6U5B - chains a and s of the 60 polymer chains in the assembly; structure by electron microscopy, 3.50 A resolution.

Chain a:
Name: Sheath Initiator PA0617
From: Pseudomonas aeruginosa (strain ATCC 15692 / DSM 22644 / CIP 104116 / JCM 14847 / LMG 12228 / 1C / PRS 101 / PAO1)
Reference sequence: G3XD42 (G3XD42_PSEAE); numbering as in UniProt (aligned over 1-108)
Chain sequence (108 residues; row label = number of the first residue in the row):
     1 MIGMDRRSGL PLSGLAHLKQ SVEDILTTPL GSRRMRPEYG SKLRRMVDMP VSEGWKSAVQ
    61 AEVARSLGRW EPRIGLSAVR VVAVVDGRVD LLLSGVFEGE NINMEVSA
Disordered / not traced: 100-108

Chain s:
Name: Tri1a PA0618
From: Pseudomonas aeruginosa (strain ATCC 15692 / DSM 22644 / CIP 104116 / JCM 14847 / LMG 12228 / 1C / PRS 101 / PAO1)
Reference sequence: G3XCX5 (G3XCX5_PSEAE); residue numbers follow UniProt; this construct covers 1-295
Chain sequence (295 residues; numbered 1 to 295; the number before each row is that of its first residue):
     1 MIIDLSQLPE PEVIENLDFE TIYQELLGDF REAMAGEWTA EVESDPVLKL LQLAAYRELL
    61 LRARINDAAR AVMLAYASGA DLDQIGAGFN VQRLLIRPAQ PEAVPPVEAQ YESDKSLRNR
   121 IQLAFEQLSV AGPRNAYIAH ALGADGRVAD ASATSPAPCE VLISVLGVEG NGQAPEAVLQ
   181 AVRLALNAED VRPVADRVTV RSAGIVPYQV KAQLYLFPGP EAELIRAAAE ASLRDYISAQ
   241 RRLGRDIRRS ALFATLHVEG VQRVELQEPA ADVVLDETQA AYCTGYAITL GGVDE
Disordered / not traced: 293-295
What the authors report for this chain:
  - self-association interface (contacts with another copy of this molecule); pairs are residue here / residue on that copy: S250-H257
  - mutagenesis - H257F: increased stability in response to pH 3.4
  - mutagenesis - A254C: decreased stability

Chain a / chain s interface:
Pairs across the interface (39):
  M1(a) - T39(s)
  M1(a) - A40(s)  hydrophobic
  M1(a) - V42(s)  hydrophobic
  I2(a) - E37(s)
  I2(a) - W38(s)
  I2(a) - T39(s)  hydrogen bond (backbone-backbone)
  I2(a) - A40(s)  hydrogen bond (backbone-backbone)
  G3(a) - W38(s)
  G3(a) - A40(s)
  G3(a) - D45(s)
  M4(a) - D45(s)  hydrogen bond (backbone-side chain)
  M4(a) - P46(s)
  M4(a) - V47(s)  hydrophobic
  D5(a) - P46(s)
  R6(a) - P46(s)
  R6(a) - K49(s)
  P11(a) - E37(s)
  H17(a) - A40(s)
  H17(a) - D45(s)
  S21(a) - S44(s)  hydrogen bond
  D24(a) - S44(s)
  D24(a) - K49(s)  salt bridge
  R33(a) - E43(s)  salt bridge
  R33(a) - L48(s)  hydrogen bond (side chain-backbone)
  R33(a) - K49(s)
  R33(a) - Q52(s)  hydrogen bond
  R34(a) - Q52(s)
  R34(a) - Y56(s)
  M35(a) - F19(s)  hydrophobic
  M35(a) - Y56(s)  hydrophobic
  R36(a) - F19(s)
  R36(a) - E20(s)  salt bridge
  R36(a) - Y23(s)
  R36(a) - E43(s)
  R36(a) - Q52(s)
  Y39(a) - E43(s)
  Y39(a) - S44(s)
  W70(a) - V42(s)
  W70(a) - E43(s)
Other interface residues (no listed pair), chain a (17 interface residues in all): E71
Other interface residues (no listed pair), chain s (18 interface residues in all): L53

Summary:
17 residues of chain a face 18 of chain s across their interface, with 6 hydrogen bonds and 3 salt bridges.
Among the polar pairs are D24(a)-K49(s), R33(a)-E43(s) and R36(a)-E20(s). The paper reports that H257F of
chain s increases stability in response to pH 3.4; a self-association interface involving S250(s).
Chain a is Sheath Initiator PA0617 and chain s is Tri1a PA0618, both from Pseudomonas aeruginosa (strain ATCC
15692 / DSM 22644 / CIP 104116 / JCM 14847 / LMG 12228 / 1C / PRS 101 / PAO1); the structure, CryoEM Structure
of Pyocin R2 - precontracted - baseplate, was determined by electron microscopy together with 6PYT, 6U5F, 6U5J
and 6U5K from the same study.
